Entry 5THB (X-ray diffraction, 2.41 A resolution); this record covers chains A and B of the 6 polymer chains in the assembly.

# Chain A
Name: Hemagglutinin HA1 chain
From: Influenza A virus
UniProtKB: A0A0J9X252 (A0A0J9X252_9INFA); the construct lacks a stretch of the UniProt sequence and is renumbered around it, so the offset changes along the chain: 7-129 = UniProt 1-123; 130-158 = UniProt 125-153; 159-263 = UniProt 156-260; 265-276 = UniProt 261-272; 1 more segments
Chain sequence (323 residues; numbered 7 to 326 plus 4 insertion-coded residues; 1 number in that range is skipped by the numbering (no residue carries it; nothing is unmodelled there); the number before each row is that of its first residue; a row labelled like 158A-158B holds insertion residues (158A, then the next letters in order)):
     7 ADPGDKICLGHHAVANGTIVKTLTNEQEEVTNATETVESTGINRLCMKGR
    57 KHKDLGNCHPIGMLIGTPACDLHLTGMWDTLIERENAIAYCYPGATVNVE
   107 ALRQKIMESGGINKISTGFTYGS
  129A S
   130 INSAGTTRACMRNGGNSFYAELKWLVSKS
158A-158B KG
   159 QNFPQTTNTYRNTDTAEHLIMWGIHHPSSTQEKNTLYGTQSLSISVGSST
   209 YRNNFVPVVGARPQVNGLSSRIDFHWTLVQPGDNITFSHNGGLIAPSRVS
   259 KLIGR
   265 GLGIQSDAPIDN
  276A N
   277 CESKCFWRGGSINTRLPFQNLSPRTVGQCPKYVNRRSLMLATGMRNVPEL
Not modelled in the structure: 7-10, 326
Disulfides: Cys-52/Cys-277, Cys-64/Cys-76, Cys-97/Cys-139, Cys-281/Cys-305
Covalently attached groups: N-acetylglucosamine (NAG) linked to Asn-38, Asn-242
Construct notes: engineered mutation Thr-193 (Asp190 in A0A0J9X252), Leu-226 (Gln223 in A0A0J9X252), Ser-228 (Gly225 in A0A0J9X252)
From the paper describing this entry:
  - mutagenesis - Q226L/G228S, G228S: abolished binding to alpha2-3 sialosides
  - mutagenesis - Q226L/G228S: unchanged binding to human-type alpha2-6 receptors
  - specificity-determining residues: Lys-158A

# Chain B
Name: Hemagglutinin HA2 chain
From: Influenza A virus
UniProtKB: A0A0J9X253 (A0A0J9X253_9INFA); residues 2-174 here = UniProt positions 2-174
Chain sequence (180 residues; row label = number of the first residue in the row):
     2 LFGAIAGFLENGWEGMVDGWYGFRHQNAQGTGQAADYKSTQAAIDQITGK
    52 LNRLVEKTNTEFESIESEFSEIEHQIGNVINWTKDSITDIWTYQAELLVA
   102 MENQHTIDMADSEMLNLYERVRKQLRQNAEEDGKGCFEIYHACDDSCMES
   152 IRNNTYDHSQYREEALLNRLNINSGRLVPR
Not modelled in the structure: 173-181
Disulfides: Cys-144/Cys-148
Covalently attached groups: N-acetylglucosamine (NAG) linked to Asn-82
Construct notes: expression tag (175-181)

# How chain A and chain B interact
Cross-chain cystine bridges: Cys-14(A)/Cys-137(B)
Contacting residue pairs - 146 pairs, chain A then chain B:
  Asp-11(A) / Gln-27(B)
  Asp-11(A) / Asn-28(B)
  Asp-11(A) / Ala-29(B)
  Asp-11(A) / Glu-139(B)
  Asp-11(A) / Ile-140(B)  hydrogen bond (backbone-backbone)
  Asp-11(A) / His-142(B)
  Asp-11(A) / Ala-143(B)
  Asp-11(A) / Cys-144(B)  hydrogen bond (side chain-backbone)
  Lys-12(A) / His-26(B)
  Lys-12(A) / Gln-27(B)  hydrogen bond (backbone-backbone)
  Lys-12(A) / Lys-135(B)
  Lys-12(A) / Phe-138(B)
  Lys-12(A) / Met-149(B)
  Ile-13(A) / Phe-24(B)  hydrophobic
  Ile-13(A) / Arg-25(B)
  Ile-13(A) / Cys-137(B)
  Ile-13(A) / Phe-138(B)  hydrogen bond (backbone-backbone)
  Ile-13(A) / Ile-140(B)  hydrophobic
  Ile-13(A) / Ile-152(B)  hydrophobic
  Cys-14(A) / Trp-14(B)
  Cys-14(A) / Gly-23(B)
  Cys-14(A) / Phe-24(B)
  Cys-14(A) / Arg-25(B)  hydrogen bond (backbone-backbone)
  Cys-14(A) / Gly-136(B)
  Cys-14(A) / Cys-137(B)  disulfide
  Leu-15(A) / Leu-10(B)
  Leu-15(A) / Trp-14(B)
  Leu-15(A) / Gly-23(B)
  Leu-15(A) / Phe-24(B)  hydrophobic
  Leu-15(A) / Leu-118(B)  hydrophobic
  Leu-15(A) / Tyr-119(B)  hydrophobic
  Leu-15(A) / Gly-136(B)  hydrogen bond (backbone-backbone)
  Leu-15(A) / Phe-138(B)  hydrophobic
  Gly-16(A) / Trp-14(B)
  Gly-16(A) / Met-17(B)
  Gly-16(A) / Tyr-22(B)
  Gly-16(A) / Gly-23(B)  hydrogen bond (backbone-backbone)
  Gly-16(A) / Met-115(B)
  His-17(A) / Ile-6(B)
  His-17(A) / Asn-12(B)
  His-17(A) / Gly-13(B)  hydrogen bond (side chain-backbone)
  His-17(A) / Trp-14(B)  hydrogen bond (backbone-backbone)
  His-17(A) / Met-17(B)
  His-17(A) / Trp-21(B)
  His-17(A) / Met-115(B)
  His-18(A) / Gly-13(B)
  His-18(A) / Trp-14(B)
  His-18(A) / Met-17(B)
  His-18(A) / Gly-20(B)
  His-18(A) / Trp-21(B)  hydrogen bond (backbone-backbone)
  Ala-19(A) / Gly-13(B)
  Ala-19(A) / Trp-14(B)  hydrogen bond (backbone-backbone)
  Ala-19(A) / Glu-15(B)
  Val-20(A) / Glu-15(B)
  Ala-21(A) / Glu-15(B)
  Val-26(A) / Asn-104(B)
  Lys-27(A) / Glu-97(B)  salt bridge
  Lys-27(A) / Val-100(B)
  Lys-27(A) / Ala-101(B)
  Lys-27(A) / Asn-104(B)  hydrogen bond (backbone-side chain)
  Thr-28(A) / Ala-101(B)
  Thr-28(A) / Gln-105(B)  hydrogen bond
  Thr-28(A) / Ile-108(B)
  Leu-29(A) / Ala-101(B)
  Leu-29(A) / Gln-105(B)  hydrogen bond (backbone-side chain)
  Thr-30(A) / Gln-105(B)  hydrogen bond (backbone-side chain)
  Glu-34(A) / Ile-108(B)
  Val-36(A) / Ile-108(B)  hydrophobic
  Thr-40(A) / Leu-52(B)
  Thr-42(A) / Leu-55(B)
  Glu-89(A) / Phe-70(B)
  Arg-90(A) / Phe-70(B)
  Glu-91(A) / Phe-70(B)
  Glu-106(A) / Ser-71(B)
  Arg-109(A) / Ser-68(B)
  Glu-114(A) / Glu-64(B)
  Arg-263(A) / Glu-64(B)  salt bridge
  Gly-265(A) / Glu-64(B)
  Leu-266(A) / Glu-62(B)
  Leu-266(A) / Phe-63(B)
  Gln-269(A) / Glu-67(B)
  Gln-269(A) / Ser-68(B)  hydrogen bond
  Gln-269(A) / Glu-69(B)  hydrogen bond (side chain-backbone)
  Gln-269(A) / Phe-70(B)
  Ser-270(A) / Phe-70(B)
  Asp-271(A) / Phe-70(B)
  Arg-284(A) / Glu-69(B)  salt bridge
  Arg-284(A) / Phe-70(B)
  Arg-291(A) / Val-56(B)
  Pro-293(A) / Leu-55(B)  hydrophobic
  Pro-293(A) / Lys-58(B)
  Phe-294(A) / Trp-92(B)  hydrophobic
  Phe-294(A) / Ala-96(B)  hydrophobic
  Phe-294(A) / Leu-99(B)  hydrophobic
  Arg-300(A) / Glu-67(B)  salt bridge
  Arg-300(A) / Ser-68(B)
  Arg-300(A) / Glu-69(B)  salt bridge
  Val-302(A) / Phe-63(B)
  Val-302(A) / Glu-64(B)
  Val-302(A) / Ser-65(B)
  Gly-303(A) / Thr-61(B)
  Gly-303(A) / Glu-62(B)
  Gly-303(A) / Phe-63(B)  hydrogen bond (backbone-backbone)
  Gln-304(A) / Asn-60(B)
  Gln-304(A) / Thr-61(B)
  Gln-304(A) / Glu-62(B)  hydrogen bond
  Cys-305(A) / Asn-60(B)
  Lys-307(A) / Phe-63(B)
  Lys-307(A) / Trp-92(B)
  Tyr-308(A) / Thr-89(B)
  Tyr-308(A) / Trp-92(B)
  Val-309(A) / Trp-92(B)
  Val-309(A) / Thr-93(B)
  Asn-310(A) / Thr-89(B)
  Asn-310(A) / Thr-93(B)  hydrogen bond (backbone-side chain)
  Arg-311(A) / Thr-93(B)
  Arg-311(A) / Glu-97(B)  salt bridge
  Leu-314(A) / Ala-96(B)  hydrophobic
  Leu-314(A) / Glu-97(B)
  Met-315(A) / Val-100(B)
  Met-315(A) / Asn-104(B)  hydrogen bond (backbone-side chain)
  Leu-316(A) / Glu-103(B)
  Leu-316(A) / Asn-104(B)
  Ala-317(A) / Asn-104(B)  hydrogen bond (backbone-side chain)
  Ala-317(A) / Thr-107(B)
  Thr-318(A) / Trp-21(B)
  Thr-318(A) / Ile-48(B)
  Thr-318(A) / Leu-52(B)
  Gly-319(A) / Trp-21(B)
  Gly-319(A) / Thr-107(B)
  Met-320(A) / Ile-6(B)  hydrophobic
  Met-320(A) / Trp-21(B)  hydrophobic
  Met-320(A) / Tyr-22(B)  hydrophobic
  Met-320(A) / Ala-111(B)  hydrophobic
  Arg-321(A) / Leu-2(B)
  Arg-321(A) / Ile-6(B)
  Arg-321(A) / Ala-7(B)
  Arg-321(A) / Ile-108(B)
  Val-323(A) / Ala-7(B)
  Val-323(A) / Glu-11(B)
  Val-323(A) / Asn-12(B)
  Val-323(A) / Gly-13(B)  hydrogen bond (backbone-backbone)
  Pro-324(A) / Asn-12(B)
  Glu-325(A) / Gly-13(B)
  Glu-325(A) / Trp-14(B)
  Glu-325(A) / Glu-15(B)  hydrogen bond (side chain-backbone)
Interface residues without a listed pair, chain A (60 interface residues in all): Gln-110, Leu-292, Pro-299
Interface residues without a listed pair, chain B (72 interface residues in all): Gly-16, Lys-85, Asp-90, Leu-98, Met-102, Val-122, Leu-126, Asp-133

# Summary
Chain A and chain B form an interface of 60 and 72 residues respectively; the contacts include 1 disulfide
bond, 24 hydrogen bonds and 6 salt bridges. Polar pairs include Lys-27(A)/Glu-97(B), Arg-263(A)/Glu-64(B) and
Arg-284(A)/Glu-69(B). The paper reports that Q226L/G228S and G228S of chain A abolish binding to alpha2-3
sialosides; the specificity determinant Lys-158A(A).
Here chain A is Hemagglutinin HA1 chain and chain B is Hemagglutinin HA2 chain, both from Influenza A virus.
Entry 5THB (Crystal structure of H10 hemagglutinin mutant (T193D-Q226L-G228S) from Jiangxi-Donghu (2013) H10N8
influenza virus) was determined by X-ray diffraction, deposited together with 5TGO, 5TGU, 5TGV, 5TH0, 5TH1,
5THC and 5THF.
